Entry 8FD2 (electron microscopy, 3.65 A resolution); this record covers chains A and M of the 13 polymer chains in the assembly.

[Chain A]
Molecule: A        Type I-B CRISPR-associated protein Cas5
Organism: Nostoc sp. 'Peltigera membranacea cyanobiont' 210A
Reference sequence: A0A235IG00 (A0A235IG00_9NOSO); residue numbers follow UniProt; this construct covers 1-212
Sequence (212 residues; each row starts with the number of its first residue):
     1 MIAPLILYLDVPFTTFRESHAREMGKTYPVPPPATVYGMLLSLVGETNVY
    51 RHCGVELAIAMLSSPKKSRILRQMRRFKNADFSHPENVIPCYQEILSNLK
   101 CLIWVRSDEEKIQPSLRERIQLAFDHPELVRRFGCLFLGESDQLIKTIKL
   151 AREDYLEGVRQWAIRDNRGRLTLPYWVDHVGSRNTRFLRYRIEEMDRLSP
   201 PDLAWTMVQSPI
From the paper describing this entry:
  - mutagenesis - R76A, K78A: decreased catalytic activity

[Chain M]
Molecule: 71-nt RNA strand
Sequence (71 nucleotides; each row starts with the number of its first residue):
     1 UUGCUCAAGAGAAGUCAUUUAAUAAGGCCACUGUUAAACGUAGGUGAGUC
    51 GUGGCUUUAUGCCGUUAGGCG
Disordered / not traced: 64-71

[Chain A / chain M interface]
Pairs across the interface (46):
  Arg17(A) - G3(M)  hydrogen bond to the sugar
  Ser19(A) - G3(M)  hydrogen bond to the base
  Arg22(A) - G3(M)  base contact
  Ala34(A) - G3(M)  phosphate contact
  Thr35(A) - U2(M)  base contact
  Thr35(A) - G3(M)  hydrogen bond to the phosphate
  Gly38(A) - U2(M)  sugar contact
  Met39(A) - U2(M)  base contact
  Leu41(A) - U1(M)  base contact
  Ser42(A) - U1(M)  base contact
  Ser42(A) - U2(M)  hydrogen bond to the base
  Gly45(A) - U1(M)  base contact
  Glu46(A) - U1(M)  hydrogen bond to the base
  Thr47(A) - U1(M)  hydrogen bond to the base
  Leu71(A) - G9(M)  phosphate contact
  Arg72(A) - A7(M)  base contact
  Arg72(A) - G9(M)  phosphate contact
  Gln73(A) - A7(M)  hydrogen bond to the sugar
  Gln73(A) - A8(M)  base contact
  Gln73(A) - G9(M)  hydrogen bond to the phosphate
  Met74(A) - A7(M)  base contact
  Arg75(A) - A7(M)  hydrogen bond to the base
  Pro90(A) - G9(M)  base contact
  Arg132(A) - U1(M)  hydrogen bond to the base
  Phe133(A) - U1(M)  stacking on the base
  Leu136(A) - U2(M)  base contact
  Phe137(A) - U2(M)  stacking on the base
  Phe137(A) - C4(M)  sugar contact
  Leu138(A) - U2(M)  base contact
  Gly139(A) - U2(M)  hydrogen bond to the sugar
  Gly139(A) - C4(M)  sugar contact
  Glu140(A) - C4(M)  phosphate contact
  Glu140(A) - U5(M)  phosphate contact
  Glu140(A) - A7(M)  hydrogen bond to the base
  Ser141(A) - C4(M)  phosphate contact
  Ser141(A) - U5(M)  hydrogen bond to the phosphate
  Ser141(A) - C6(M)  hydrogen bond to the phosphate
  Val177(A) - G3(M)  phosphate contact
  Asp178(A) - G3(M)  hydrogen bond to the base
  His179(A) - U2(M)  sugar contact
  His179(A) - G3(M)  salt bridge to the phosphate
  His179(A) - C4(M)  base contact
  Val180(A) - G3(M)  base contact
  Gly181(A) - G3(M)  hydrogen bond to the base
  Ser182(A) - G3(M)  base contact
  Thr185(A) - G3(M)  hydrogen bond to the base
Also at the interface, not in a pair above, chain A (37 interface residues in all): Glu18, Phe77, Cys135, Asp142
Also at the interface, not in a pair above, chain M (10 interface residues in all): A10

[Summary]
The interface between chain A and chain M involves 37 residues on one side and 10 on the other, with 17
hydrogen bonds, 1 salt bridge and 2 aromatic stacking contacts. Among the polar pairs are Ser19(A)-G3(M),
Ser42(A)-U2(M) and Glu46(A)-U1(M). The paper reports that R76A and K78A of chain A reduce catalytic activity.
Here chain A is A        Type I-B CRISPR-associated protein Cas5 (Nostoc sp. 'Peltigera membranacea
cyanobiont' 210A) and chain M is a 71-nt RNA strand. Entry 8FD2 (Cryo-EM structure of Cascade complex in type
I-B CAST system) was determined by electron microscopy (same publication as 8FCJ, 8FCU, 8FCV, 8FCW, 8FD3, 8FF4
and 8FF5).
